Entry 5MP6 (X-ray diffraction, 1.96 A resolution); this record covers chains P and Q.

[Chain P]
Molecule: CAP248-2B Heavy Chain
Organism: Homo sapiens
Chain sequence (238 residues; each row starts with the number of its first residue; a row labelled like 35A-35B holds insertion residues (35A, then the next letters in order)):
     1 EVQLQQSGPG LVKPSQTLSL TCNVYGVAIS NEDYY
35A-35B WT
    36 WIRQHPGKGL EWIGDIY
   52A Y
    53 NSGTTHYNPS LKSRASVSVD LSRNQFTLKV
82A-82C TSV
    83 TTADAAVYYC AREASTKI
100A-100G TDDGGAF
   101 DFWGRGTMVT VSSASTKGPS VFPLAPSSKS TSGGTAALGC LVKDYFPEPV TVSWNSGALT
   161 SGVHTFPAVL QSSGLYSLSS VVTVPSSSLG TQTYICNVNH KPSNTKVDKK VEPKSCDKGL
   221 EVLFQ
Unresolved in the structure: 127-139, 212-225
Cystine bridges: Cys-22/Cys-92
Modified residues: Glu-1 (pyroglutamic acid; PCA)

[Chain Q]
Molecule: CAP248-2B Light Chain
Organism: Homo sapiens
Chain sequence (225 residues; numbered 1 to 213 plus 15 insertion-coded residues; 3 numbers in that range are skipped by the numbering (no residue carries them; nothing is unmodelled there); the number before each row is that of its first residue; a row labelled like 93A-93J holds insertion residues (93A, then the next letters in order)):
     1 ESALTQPAS
    11 VSGSPGQSIS ISCTGTS
   28A S
   29B D
   30C I
    28 GGYKYVSWYQ QHPGRAPKLI IYDVIKRPSG ISDRFSGSKS ANTASLTISG LQAGDEASYY
    88 CSSYTT
93A-93J KKTSFFGPAT
95I-95J RA
    96 YVFGSGTQVT VLGQPKANPT VTLFPPSSEE LQANKATLVC LISDFYPGAV TVAWKADSSP
   156 VKAGVETTTP SKQSNNKYAA SSYLSLTPEQ WKSHKSYSCQ VTHEGSTVEK TVAPTECS
Unresolved in the structure: 93A-93J, 109-112, 211-213
Cystine bridges: Cys-23/Cys-88, Cys-135/Cys-194
Modified residues: Glu-1 (pyroglutamic acid; PCA)

[Chain P / chain Q interface]
Residue-residue contacts (74; chain P residue first):
  Tyr-35(P) with Arg-95I(Q)
  Ile-37(P) with Phe-98(Q), hydrophobic
  Gln-39(P) with Gln-38(Q), hydrogen bond; Tyr-87(Q), hydrogen bond
  Pro-41(P) with Gln-168(Q)
  Gly-42(P) with Lys-167(Q); Gln-168(Q); Ser-169(Q); Asn-170(Q), hydrogen bond (backbone-side chain); Lys-172(Q)
  Lys-43(P) with Tyr-87(Q); Gln-168(Q)
  Gly-44(P) with Tyr-87(Q)
  Leu-45(P) with Pro-44(Q), hydrophobic; Tyr-87(Q), hydrophobic; Phe-98(Q)
  Trp-47(P) with Tyr-96(Q); Phe-98(Q)
  Asp-50(P) with Arg-95I(Q), salt bridge
  His-58(P) with Arg-95I(Q)
  Tyr-91(P) with Gln-38(Q), hydrogen bond; Arg-42(Q), hydrogen bond (side chain-backbone); Ala-43(Q), hydrophobic; Pro-44(Q)
  Glu-95(P) with Arg-95I(Q), salt bridge; Tyr-96(Q)
  Thr-98(P) with Tyr-32(Q)
  Thr-100A(P) with Tyr-49(Q); Lys-53(Q)
  Asp-100C(P) with Tyr-49(Q); Pro-55(Q)
  Gly-100D(P) with Tyr-49(Q)
  Gly-100E(P) with Tyr-96(Q), hydrogen bond (backbone-side chain)
  Ala-100F(P) with Ser-34(Q); Tyr-36(Q); Leu-46(Q), hydrophobic; Tyr-49(Q), hydrophobic
  Phe-100G(P) with Tyr-36(Q), hydrogen bond (backbone-side chain); Leu-46(Q); Ser-89(Q); Tyr-96(Q), hydrophobic; Phe-98(Q), hydrophobic
  Asp-101(P) with Leu-46(Q)
  Trp-103(P) with Tyr-36(Q), hydrophobic; Pro-44(Q)
  Gly-104(P) with Ala-43(Q)
  Arg-105(P) with Ala-43(Q)
  Phe-122(P) with Glu-125(Q); Ala-128(Q), hydrophobic
  Pro-123(P) with Ser-122(Q), hydrogen bond (backbone-side chain); Glu-124(Q)
  Leu-124(P) with Ser-122(Q); Glu-125(Q)
  Leu-141(P) with Glu-125(Q); Val-134(Q), hydrophobic
  Lys-143(P) with Lys-130(Q)
  Asp-144(P) with Lys-130(Q), salt bridge
  Phe-166(P) with Leu-136(Q), hydrophobic; Ile-137(Q); Ser-138(Q); Ser-176(Q)
  Pro-167(P) with Thr-163(Q); Ser-176(Q), hydrogen bond (backbone-side chain)
  Ala-168(P) with Thr-163(Q), hydrogen bond (backbone-side chain)
  Val-169(P) with Glu-161(Q); Thr-163(Q); Tyr-178(Q), hydrophobic
  Leu-170(P) with Glu-161(Q)
  Gln-171(P) with Glu-161(Q)
  Leu-178(P) with Tyr-178(Q)
  Ser-179(P) with Tyr-178(Q), hydrogen bond
  Val-181(P) with Phe-119(Q), hydrophobic; Leu-136(Q), hydrophobic
  Lys-209(P) with Glu-124(Q), salt bridge
Other interface residues (no listed pair), chain P (45 interface residues in all): Glu-46, Ala-96, Asp-100B, Ala-125, Ser-177
Other interface residues (no listed pair), chain Q (43 interface residues in all): Asp-50, Tyr-91, Ala-95J, Ser-100, Thr-132, Ala-174, Ala-175, Ser-180

[In short]
The interface between chain P and chain Q involves 45 residues on one side and 43 on the other, with 11
hydrogen bonds and 4 salt bridges. Among the polar pairs are Asp-50(P)/Arg-95I(Q), Glu-95(P)/Arg-95I(Q) and
Asp-144(P)/Lys-130(Q).
Chain P is CAP248-2B Heavy Chain and chain Q is CAP248-2B Light Chain, both from Homo sapiens; the structure,
Structure of the Unliganded Fab from HIV-1 Neutralizing Antibody CAP248-2B that Binds to the gp120 C-terminus
..., was determined by X-ray diffraction, deposited together with 5F89.
